9D19 - chains B and E of the 8 polymer chains in the assembly; structure by electron microscopy, 2.88 A resolution.

== Chain B ==
Molecule: Isoform 5 of Calcium-activated potassium channel subunit alpha-1
From: Homo sapiens
UniProt: Q12791 (KCMA1_HUMAN), isoform Q12791-5; residues 1-1056 here correspond to UniProt positions 66-1121 (UniProt number = residue number + 65)
Chain sequence (1056 residues; numbered 1 to 1056; the number before each row is that of its first residue):
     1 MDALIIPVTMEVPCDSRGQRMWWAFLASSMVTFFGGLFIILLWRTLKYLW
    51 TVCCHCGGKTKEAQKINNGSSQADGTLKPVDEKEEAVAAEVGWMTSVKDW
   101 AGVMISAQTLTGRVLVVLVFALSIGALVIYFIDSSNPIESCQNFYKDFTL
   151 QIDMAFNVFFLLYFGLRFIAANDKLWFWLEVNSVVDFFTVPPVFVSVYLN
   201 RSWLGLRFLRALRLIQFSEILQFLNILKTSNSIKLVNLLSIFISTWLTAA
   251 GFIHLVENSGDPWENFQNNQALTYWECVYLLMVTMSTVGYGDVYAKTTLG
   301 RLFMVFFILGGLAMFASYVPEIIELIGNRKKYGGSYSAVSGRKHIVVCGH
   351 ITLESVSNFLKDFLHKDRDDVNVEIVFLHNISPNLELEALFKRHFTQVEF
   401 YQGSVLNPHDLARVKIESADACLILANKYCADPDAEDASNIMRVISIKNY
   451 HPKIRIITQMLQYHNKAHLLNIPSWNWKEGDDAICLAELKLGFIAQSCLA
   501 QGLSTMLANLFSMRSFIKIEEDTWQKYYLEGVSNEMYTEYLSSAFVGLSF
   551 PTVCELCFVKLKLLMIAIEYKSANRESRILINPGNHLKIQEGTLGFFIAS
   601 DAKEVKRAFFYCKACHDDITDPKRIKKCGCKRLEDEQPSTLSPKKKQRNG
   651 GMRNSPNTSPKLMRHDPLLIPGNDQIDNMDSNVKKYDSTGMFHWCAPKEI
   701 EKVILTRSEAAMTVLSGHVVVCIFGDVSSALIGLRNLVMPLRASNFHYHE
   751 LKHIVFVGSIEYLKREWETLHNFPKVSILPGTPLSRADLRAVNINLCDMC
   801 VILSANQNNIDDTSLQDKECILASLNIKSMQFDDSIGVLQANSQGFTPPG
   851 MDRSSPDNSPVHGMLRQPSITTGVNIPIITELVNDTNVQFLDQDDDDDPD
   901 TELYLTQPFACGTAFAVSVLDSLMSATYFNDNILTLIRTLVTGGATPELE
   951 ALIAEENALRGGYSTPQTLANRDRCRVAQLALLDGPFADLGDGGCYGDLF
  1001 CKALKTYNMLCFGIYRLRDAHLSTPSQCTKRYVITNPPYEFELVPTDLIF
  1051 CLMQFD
Unresolved in the structure: 1-18, 55-90, 570-576, 616-680, 834-870
Bound ions: K+ site 1: Thr-287 (shared with 1 residue of chain A; 1 residue of chain C; 1 residue of chain D); K+ site 2: Thr-287, Val-288 (shared with 2 residues of chain A; 2 residues of chain C; 2 residues of chain D); K+ site 3: Val-288, Gly-289 (shared with 2 residues of chain A; 2 residues of chain C; 2 residues of chain D); K+ site 4: Gly-289, Tyr-290 (shared with 2 residues of chain A; 2 residues of chain C; 2 residues of chain D); Ca2+ site 1: Asp-367, Arg-514, Ser-533, Glu-535, Ser-600; Mg2+: Glu-374, Glu-399; Ca2+ site 2: Asn-449 (shared with 4 residues of chain C); Ca2+ site 3: Gln-889, Asp-892, Asp-895, Asp-897 (shared with 1 residue of chain A)
UniProt features mapped onto this chain:
  - region: Leu-491 to Phe-511 (Segment S7), Leu-548 to Ile-568 (Segment S8), Cys-612 to His-616 (Heme-binding motif)
  - motif: Thr-287 to Tyr-290 (Selectivity for potassium)
  - binding site (Mg(2+)): Glu-374, Gln-397, Glu-399
  - lipidation (S-palmitoyl cysteine): Cys-53, Cys-54, Cys-56

== Chain E ==
Molecule: Large-conductance Ca2+-activated K+ channel beta2 subunit, Calcium-activated potassium channel subunit beta-4
From: Homo sapiens
Notes: fragment: N-terminal 45 residues of kcnmb2 ligated to kcnmb4 (devoid of N terminal first 15 residues)
UniProt: chimeric construct of B5BNX0, Q86W47: residues 2-44 from B5BNX0 (B5BNX0_HUMAN) positions 2-44 (same numbers); residues 45-240 from Q86W47 positions 15-210 (UniProt number = residue number - 30)
Chain sequence (239 residues; row label = number of the first residue in the row):
     2 FIWTSGRTSSSYRHDEKRNIYQKIRDHDLLDKRKTVTALKAGEDKSIRLG
    52 LFLIISGVVSLFIFGFCWLSPALQDLQATEANCTVLSVQQIGEVFECTFT
   102 CGADCRGTSQYPCVQVYVNNSESNSRALLHSDEHQLLTNPKCSYIPPCKR
   152 ENQKNLESVMNWQQYWKDEIGSQPFTCYFNQHQRPDDVLLHRTHDEIVLL
   202 HCFLWPLVTFVVGVLIVVLTICAKSLAVKAEAMKKRKFS
Unresolved in the structure: 14-33, 236-240
Cystine bridges: Cys-84/Cys-178, Cys-98/Cys-149, Cys-114/Cys-143
UniProt features mapped onto this chain:
  - glycosylation (N-linked (GlcNAc...) asparagine): Asn-83, Asn-120

== How chain B and chain E interact ==
Pairs across the interface (8; chain B residue first):
  Phe-131(B) / Phe-67(E)  hydrophobic
  Ile-132(B) / Phe-67(E)
  Ser-135(B) / Leu-70(E)
  Ser-286(B) / Ile-3(E)
  Ala-316(B) / Trp-4(E)
  Ser-335(B) / Thr-38(E)
  Ser-335(B) / Ala-39(E)
  Lys-415(B) / Thr-38(E)
Interface residues without a listed pair, chain B (13 interface residues in all): Val-128, Trp-275, Phe-315, Pro-320, Ser-337, Arg-413
Interface residues without a listed pair, chain E (11 interface residues in all): Arg-8, Lys-35, Val-37, Phe-63, Ser-71

== In short ==
13 residues of chain B and 11 residues of chain E are in contact. The K+ site 2 is built by Thr-287(B) and
Val-288(B). The K+ site 3 is built by Val-288(B) and Gly-289(B). Curated annotation (UniProt) lists 3
Mg2+-binding residues on chain B.
Chain B is Isoform 5 of Calcium-activated potassium channel subunit alpha-1 and chain E is Large-conductance
Ca2+-activated K+ channel beta2 subunit, Calcium-activated potassium channel subunit beta-4, both from Homo
sapiens; the structure, Ca2+ bound open-inactivated hSlo1 + beta2N-beta4 channel in detergent-conformation 3
of inactivating domain, was determined by electron microscopy together with 9CZH, 9CZJ, 9CZK, 9CZM, 9CZO, 9CZQ
and 9D18 from the same study.
